1R1Y - chains C and D of the 4 polymer chains in the assembly; structure by X-ray diffraction, 1.80 A resolution.

[Chain C]
Protein: Hemoglobin alpha chain
Organism: Homo sapiens
Notes: engineered mutation(s): D94A
Reference sequence: P69905 (HBA_HUMAN); residues 1-141 here = UniProt positions 1-141
Amino-acid sequence (141 residues; each row starts with the number of its first residue):
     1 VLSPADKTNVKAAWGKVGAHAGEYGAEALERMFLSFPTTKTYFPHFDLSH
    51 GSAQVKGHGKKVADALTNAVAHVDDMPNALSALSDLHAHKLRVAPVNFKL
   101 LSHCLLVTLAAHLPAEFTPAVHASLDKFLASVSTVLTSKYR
Differences from the reference sequence: variant Ala-94 (Asp in P69905)
UniProt features mapped onto this chain:
  - site: Lys-61 (Not glycated)
  - natural variant: Asp-6 (A6D: In J-Toronto; this construct carries the variant), Ala-13 (A13D: In J-Paris 1/J-Aljezur), Glu-27 (A27E: In Shenyang; this construct carries the variant), Lys-61 (K61N: In Zambia; deletion: In Clinic), Asp-64 (A64D: In Pontoise; this construct carries the variant), Asp-75 (D75A: In Lille; D75G: In Chapel Hill; D75N: In G-Pest), Ala-111 (A111D: In Petah Tikva)

[Chain D]
Protein: Hemoglobin beta chain
Organism: Homo sapiens
Reference sequence: P68871 (HBB_HUMAN); residues 1-146 here = UniProt positions 1-146
Amino-acid sequence (146 residues; each row starts with the number of its first residue):
     1 VHLTPEEKSAVTALWGKVNVDEVGGEALGRLLVVYPWTQRFFESFGDLST
    51 PDAVMGNPKVKAHGKKVLGAFSDGLAHLDNLKGTFATLSELHCDKLHVDP
   101 ENFRLLGNVLVCVLAHHFGKEFTPPVQAAYQKVVAGVANALAHKYH
UniProt features mapped onto this chain:
  - natural variant: Leu-3 (H3L: In Graz; this construct carries the variant), Glu-7 (E7A: In G-Makassar; E7K: In Hb C; E7Q: In Machida; E7V: In SKCA), Lys-8 (E8K: In G-Siriraj; this construct carries the variant), Val-11 (A11V: In Iraq-Halabja; this construct carries the variant), Gly-16 (W16G: In Randwick; this construct carries the variant), Val-23 (E23V: In D-Granada; this construct carries the variant), Gly-24 (V24G: In Miyashiro; this construct carries the variant), Gly-25 (G25D: In Moscva; G25R: In Riverdale-Bronx; G25V: In Savannah), Leu-32 (L32P: In Yokohama), Val-33 (L33V: In Muscat; this construct carries the variant), Arg-40 (Q40R: In Tianshui; this construct carries the variant), Phe-42 (F42Y: In Mequon; deletion: In Bruxelles), 11 further natural variant entries in UniProt

[Interface between chain C and chain D]
Residue-residue contacts (38):
  Arg-31(C) with Phe-122(D), hydrogen bond (side chain-backbone); Thr-123(D), hydrogen bond (side chain-backbone); Pro-124(D); Gln-127(D), hydrogen bond
  Leu-34(C) with Pro-124(D), hydrophobic; Pro-125(D); Ala-128(D)
  Ser-35(C) with Gln-127(D), hydrogen bond; Ala-128(D); Gln-131(D)
  Phe-36(C) with Gln-131(D)
  His-103(C) with Asn-108(D); Gln-127(D); Gln-131(D), hydrogen bond
  Cys-104(C) with Gln-127(D)
  Val-107(C) with Val-111(D), hydrophobic; Ala-115(D); Gln-127(D)
  Ala-110(C) with Cys-112(D); Ala-115(D); His-116(D)
  Ala-111(C) with Ala-115(D); Gly-119(D); Lys-120(D)
  Leu-113(C) with His-116(D)
  Pro-114(C) with His-116(D), hydrogen bond (backbone-side chain)
  Phe-117(C) with Arg-30(D), hydrogen bond (backbone-side chain); His-116(D)
  Thr-118(C) with Arg-30(D)
  Pro-119(C) with Arg-30(D); Val-33(D); Met-55(D), hydrophobic
  His-122(C) with Arg-30(D), hydrogen bond; Val-34(D); Cys-112(D)
  Ala-123(C) with Val-34(D), hydrophobic
  Asp-126(C) with Val-34(D); Tyr-35(D)
Other interface residues (no listed pair), chain C (19 interface residues in all): Glu-30, Leu-106
Other interface residues (no listed pair), chain D (20 interface residues in all): Glu-26

[Summary]
19 residues of chain C face 20 of chain D across their interface, with 8 hydrogen bonds. Among the polar pairs
are Arg-31(C)/Phe-122(D), Arg-31(C)/Thr-123(D) and Arg-31(C)/Gln-127(D).
Here chain C is Hemoglobin alpha chain and chain D is Hemoglobin beta chain, both from Homo sapiens. Entry
1R1Y (Crystal structure of deoxy-human hemoglobin Bassett at 1.8 angstrom) was determined by X-ray diffraction
(same publication as 1R1X).
